Entry 4C08 (X-ray diffraction, 1.34 A resolution); this record covers chain A.

== Chain A ==
Protein: Protein arginine N-methyltransferase 6
From: Mus musculus
Notes: EC 2.1.1.-, 2.1.1.125
UniProt: Q6NZB1 (ANM6_MOUSE); residues 1-378 here = UniProt positions 1-378
Chain sequence (382 residues; each row starts with the number of its first residue; numbers below 1 keep their minus sign (Arg-3 is residue -3)):
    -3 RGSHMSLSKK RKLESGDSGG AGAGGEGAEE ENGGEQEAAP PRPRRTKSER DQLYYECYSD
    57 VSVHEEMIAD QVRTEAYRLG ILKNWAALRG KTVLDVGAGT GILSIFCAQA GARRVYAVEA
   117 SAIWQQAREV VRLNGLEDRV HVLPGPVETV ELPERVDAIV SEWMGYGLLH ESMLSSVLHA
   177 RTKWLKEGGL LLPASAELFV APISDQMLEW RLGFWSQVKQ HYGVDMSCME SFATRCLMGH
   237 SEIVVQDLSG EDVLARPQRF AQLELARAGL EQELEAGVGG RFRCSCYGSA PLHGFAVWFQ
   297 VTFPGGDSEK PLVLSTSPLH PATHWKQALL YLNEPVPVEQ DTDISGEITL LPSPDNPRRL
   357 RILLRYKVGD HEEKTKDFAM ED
Disordered / not traced: -3 to 48, 303-305, 377-378
Sequence notes: expression tag (-3 to 0); variant Leu315 (Phe in Q6NZB1)
UniProt features mapped onto this chain:
  - active site: Glu158, Glu167
  - binding site (S-adenosyl-L-methionine): His60, Arg69, Gly93, Glu115, Glu144
  - modified residue: Arg38 (Asymmetric dimethylarginine)
Disulfides: Cys53-Cys232
Bound ions: Ca2+ site 1: Glu158, Met160; Ca2+ site 2 near Glu167 (its only coordinating residue here); Ca2+ site 3: Gln242, Asp243; Ca2+ site 4 near Arg255 (its only coordinating residue here); Ca2+ site 5 near Gly275 (its only coordinating residue here)

== Overview ==
Glu158 and Met160 coordinate Ca2+ site 1. The Ca2+ site 3 is built by Gln242 and Asp243. UniProt lists
active-site residues Glu158 and Glu167 and 5 S-adenosyl-L-methionine-binding residues.
Chain A is Protein arginine N-methyltransferase 6 (Mus musculus); the structure, Crystal structure of M.
musculus protein arginine methyltransferase PRMT6 with CaCl2 at 1.34 Angstroms, was determined by X-ray
diffraction (same publication as 4C03, 4C04, 4C05, 4C06 and 4C07).
